4QS8 - chain A; structure by X-ray diffraction, 1.80 A resolution.

== Chain A ==
Protein: Hexokinase-1
Source organism: Arabidopsis thaliana
Notes: EC 2.7.1.1
UniProt: Q42525 (HXK1_ARATH); residue numbers follow UniProt; this construct covers 30-496
Amino-acid sequence (474 residues; each row starts with the number of its first residue):
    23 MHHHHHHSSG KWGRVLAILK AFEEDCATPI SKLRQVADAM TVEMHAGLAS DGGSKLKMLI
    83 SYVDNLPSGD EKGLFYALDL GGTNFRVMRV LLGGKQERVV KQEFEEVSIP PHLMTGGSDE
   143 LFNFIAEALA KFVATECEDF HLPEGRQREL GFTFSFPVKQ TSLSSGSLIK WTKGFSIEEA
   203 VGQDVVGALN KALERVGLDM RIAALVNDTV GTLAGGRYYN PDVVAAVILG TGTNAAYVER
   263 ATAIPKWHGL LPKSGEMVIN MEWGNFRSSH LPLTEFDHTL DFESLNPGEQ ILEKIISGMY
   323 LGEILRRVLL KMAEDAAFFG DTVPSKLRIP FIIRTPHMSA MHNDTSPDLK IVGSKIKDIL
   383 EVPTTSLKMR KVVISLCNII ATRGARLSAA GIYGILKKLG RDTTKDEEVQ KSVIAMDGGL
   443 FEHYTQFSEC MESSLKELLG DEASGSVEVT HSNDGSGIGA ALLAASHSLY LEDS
Not modelled in the structure: 23-31, 161, 427-432, 494-496
Differences from the reference sequence: expression tag (23-29)
Swiss-Prot annotation at these positions:
  - binding site (ADP): G104, T105, N106, T253, G441
  - binding site (D-glucose): T194, K195, N229, D230, N256, E284, E315
  - mutagenesis: G104 (G104A: Abolishes glucose phosphorylation activity), S177 (S177D: Abolishes glucose phosphorylation activity), G416 (G416A: In gin2-2; insensitive to glucose)

== Summary ==
From UniProt: 5 ADP-binding residues, 7 D-glucose-binding residues and 3 mutagenesis sites.
Chain A is Hexokinase-1 (Arabidopsis thaliana); the structure, Arabidopsis Hexokinase 1 (AtHXK1) structure in
ligand-free form, was determined by X-ray diffraction together with 4QS7 and 4QS9 from the same study.
